6LCW - chains A and B of the 4 polymer chains in the assembly; structure by X-ray diffraction, 1.40 A resolution.

# Chain A
Name: Hemoglobin subunit alpha
Source organism: Homo sapiens
UniProtKB: P69905 (HBA_HUMAN); residues 1-141 here correspond to UniProt positions 2-142 (UniProt number = residue number + 1)
Chain sequence (141 residues; each row starts with the number of its first residue):
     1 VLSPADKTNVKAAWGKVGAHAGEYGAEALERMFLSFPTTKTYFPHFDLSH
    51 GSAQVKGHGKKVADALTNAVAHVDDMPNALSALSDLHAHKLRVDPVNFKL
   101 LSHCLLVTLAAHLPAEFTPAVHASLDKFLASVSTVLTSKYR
Residues lining bound ligands: protoporphyrin IX containing ni(II) (HNI): Met32, Thr39, Tyr42, Phe43, His45, Phe46, His58, Lys61, Val62, Ala65, Leu66, Leu83, Leu86, His87, Leu91, Val93, Asn97, Phe98, Leu101, Val132, Leu136
Curated features (UniProtKB/Swiss-Prot):
  - binding site (O2): His58
  - binding site (heme b): His87
  - site: Thr8, Asn9 (Microbial infection: Cleavage), Lys11 (Not glycated), Ala13, Trp14 (Microbial infection: Cleavage), Tyr24, Gly25 (Microbial infection: Cleavage), Leu29, Glu30 (Microbial infection: Cleavage), His45, Phe46 (Microbial infection: Cleavage), Asp47, Leu48 (Microbial infection: Cleavage), Ser52, Ala53 (Microbial infection: Cleavage), Val55, Lys56 (Microbial infection: Cleavage), Lys56 (Not glycated), Gly59, Lys60 (Microbial infection: Cleavage), Lys60 (Not glycated), Lys90 (Not glycated), Leu91, Arg92 (Microbial infection: Cleavage), Lys99 (Not glycated), Leu106, Val107 (Microbial infection: Cleavage), Thr108, Leu109 (Microbial infection: Cleavage), Val121, His122 (Microbial infection: Cleavage), Ser133, Thr134 (Microbial infection: Cleavage)
  - modified residue: Ser3 (Phosphoserine), Lys7 (N6-succinyllysine), Thr8 (Phosphothreonine), Lys11 (N6-succinyllysine), Lys16 (N6-acetyllysine), Tyr24 (Phosphotyrosine), Ser35 (Phosphoserine), Lys40 (N6-succinyllysine), Ser49 (Phosphoserine), Ser102 (Phosphoserine), Thr108 (Phosphothreonine), Ser124 (Phosphoserine), Ser131 (Phosphoserine), Thr134 (Phosphothreonine), Thr137 (Phosphothreonine), Ser138 (Phosphoserine)
  - glycosylation (N-linked (Glc) (glycation) lysine): Lys7, Lys16, Lys40, Lys61

# Chain B
Name: Hemoglobin subunit beta
Source organism: Homo sapiens
UniProtKB: P68871 (HBB_HUMAN); residues 1-146 here correspond to UniProt positions 2-147 (UniProt number = residue number + 1)
Chain sequence (146 residues; row label = number of the first residue in the row):
     1 VHLTPEEKSAVTALWGKVNVDEVGGEALGRLLVVYPWTQRFFESFGDLST
    51 PDAVMGNPKVKAHGKKVLGAFSDGLAHLDNLKGTFATLSELHCDKLHVDP
   101 ENFRLLGNVLVCVLAHHFGKEFTPPVQAAYQKVVAGVANALAHKYH
Glycans and other covalent adducts: but-2-enedial (2FU) linked to Lys82
Metal / ion sites: protoporphyrin IX containing ni(II) Ni near His92 (its only coordinating residue here)
Residues lining bound ligands: protoporphyrin IX containing ni(II) (HNI): Leu31, Thr38, Phe41, Phe42, Phe45, His63, Lys66, Val67, Ala70, Phe71, Phe85, Leu88, Leu91, His92, Leu96, Val98, Asn102, Phe103, Leu106, Val137, Leu141
Curated features (UniProtKB/Swiss-Prot):
  - binding site ((2R)-2,3-bisphosphoglycerate): Val1, His2, Lys82, His143
  - binding site (heme b): His63, His92
  - site: Glu7, Lys8 (Microbial infection: Cleavage), Gly25, Glu26 (Microbial infection: Cleavage), Gly29, Arg30 (Microbial infection: Cleavage), Tyr35, Pro36 (Microbial infection: Cleavage), Trp37, Thr38 (Microbial infection: Cleavage), Phe45, Gly46 (Microbial infection: Cleavage), Asp52, Ala53 (Microbial infection: Cleavage), Gly56, Asn57 (Microbial infection: Cleavage), Lys59 (Not glycated), Phe71, Ser72 (Microbial infection: Cleavage), Gly74, Leu75 (Microbial infection: Cleavage), Lys82 (Not glycated), Thr84, Phe85 (Microbial infection: Cleavage), His92, Cys93 (Microbial infection: Cleavage), Lys95 (Not glycated), Arg104, Leu105 (Microbial infection: Cleavage), Leu110, Val111 (Microbial infection: Cleavage), Gly119, Lys120 (Microbial infection: Cleavage), Phe122, Thr123 (Microbial infection: Cleavage), Ala128, Ala129 (Microbial infection: Cleavage) and 2 more in UniProt
  - modified residue: Val1 (N-acetylvaline), Ser9 (Phosphoserine), Thr12 (Phosphothreonine), Ser44 (Phosphoserine), Thr50 (Phosphothreonine), Lys59 (N6-acetyllysine), Lys82 (N6-acetyllysine), Thr87 (Phosphothreonine), Cys93 (S-nitrosocysteine), Lys144 (N6-acetyllysine)
  - glycosylation: Val1 (N-linked (Glc) (glycation) valine), Lys8 (N-linked (Glc) (glycation) lysine), Lys17 (N-linked (Glc) (glycation) lysine), Lys66 (N-linked (Glc) (glycation) lysine), Lys120 (N-linked (Glc) (glycation) lysine), Lys144 (N-linked (Glc) (glycation) lysine)

# Chain A / chain B interface
Pairs across the interface - 39 pairs, chain A then chain B:
  Arg31(A) - Phe122(B)  hydrogen bond (side chain-backbone)
  Arg31(A) - Thr123(B)
  Arg31(A) - Pro124(B)
  Arg31(A) - Gln127(B)  hydrogen bond
  Leu34(A) - Pro124(B)  hydrophobic
  Leu34(A) - Pro125(B)
  Leu34(A) - Ala128(B)
  Ser35(A) - Gln127(B)
  Ser35(A) - Ala128(B)
  Ser35(A) - Gln131(B)
  Phe36(A) - Gln131(B)
  His103(A) - Asn108(B)
  His103(A) - Val111(B)
  His103(A) - Gln127(B)
  His103(A) - Gln131(B)  hydrogen bond
  Cys104(A) - Gln127(B)
  Val107(A) - Val111(B)  hydrophobic
  Val107(A) - Ala115(B)
  Val107(A) - Gln127(B)
  Ala110(A) - Cys112(B)
  Ala110(A) - Ala115(B)
  Ala110(A) - His116(B)
  Ala111(A) - Ala115(B)
  Ala111(A) - Gly119(B)
  Ala111(A) - Lys120(B)
  Leu113(A) - His116(B)
  Pro114(A) - His116(B)  hydrogen bond (backbone-side chain)
  Phe117(A) - Arg30(B)  hydrogen bond (backbone-side chain)
  Phe117(A) - His116(B)  hydrogen bond (backbone-side chain)
  Thr118(A) - Arg30(B)  hydrogen bond (backbone-side chain)
  Pro119(A) - Arg30(B)
  Pro119(A) - Val33(B)
  Pro119(A) - Met55(B)  hydrophobic
  His122(A) - Arg30(B)  hydrogen bond
  His122(A) - Val34(B)
  His122(A) - Cys112(B)
  Ala123(A) - Val34(B)
  Asp126(A) - Val34(B)
  Asp126(A) - Tyr35(B)  hydrogen bond
Interface residues without a listed pair, chain A (20 interface residues in all): Glu30, Leu106, Ala120
Interface residues without a listed pair, chain B (21 interface residues in all): Glu26, Pro51

# In short
Chain A and chain B form an interface of 20 and 21 residues respectively; the contacts include 9 hydrogen
bonds. Polar contacts include Arg31(A)-Phe122(B), Arg31(A)-Gln127(B) and His103(A)-Gln131(B). Bound to chain
A: protoporphyrin IX containing ni(II). Ligands of chain B: protoporphyrin IX containing ni(II).
Chain A is Hemoglobin subunit alpha and chain B is Hemoglobin subunit beta, both from Homo sapiens; the
structure, Crosslinked alpha(Ni)-beta(Ni) human hemoglobin A in the T quaternary structure at 95 K: Dark, was
determined by X-ray diffraction (same publication as 6KA9, 6KAE, 6KAH, 6KAI, 6KAO, 6KAP and 11 further
entries).
